PDB entry 7Q4O | electron microscopy, 2.10 A resolution | chains A and C of the 10 polymer chains in the assembly

Chain A:
Protein: Splicing factor 3B subunit 1
Organism: Homo sapiens
UniProtKB: O75533 (SF3B1_HUMAN); residues 1-1304 here = UniProt positions 1-1304
Sequence (1304 residues; numbered 1 to 1304; the number before each row is that of its first residue):
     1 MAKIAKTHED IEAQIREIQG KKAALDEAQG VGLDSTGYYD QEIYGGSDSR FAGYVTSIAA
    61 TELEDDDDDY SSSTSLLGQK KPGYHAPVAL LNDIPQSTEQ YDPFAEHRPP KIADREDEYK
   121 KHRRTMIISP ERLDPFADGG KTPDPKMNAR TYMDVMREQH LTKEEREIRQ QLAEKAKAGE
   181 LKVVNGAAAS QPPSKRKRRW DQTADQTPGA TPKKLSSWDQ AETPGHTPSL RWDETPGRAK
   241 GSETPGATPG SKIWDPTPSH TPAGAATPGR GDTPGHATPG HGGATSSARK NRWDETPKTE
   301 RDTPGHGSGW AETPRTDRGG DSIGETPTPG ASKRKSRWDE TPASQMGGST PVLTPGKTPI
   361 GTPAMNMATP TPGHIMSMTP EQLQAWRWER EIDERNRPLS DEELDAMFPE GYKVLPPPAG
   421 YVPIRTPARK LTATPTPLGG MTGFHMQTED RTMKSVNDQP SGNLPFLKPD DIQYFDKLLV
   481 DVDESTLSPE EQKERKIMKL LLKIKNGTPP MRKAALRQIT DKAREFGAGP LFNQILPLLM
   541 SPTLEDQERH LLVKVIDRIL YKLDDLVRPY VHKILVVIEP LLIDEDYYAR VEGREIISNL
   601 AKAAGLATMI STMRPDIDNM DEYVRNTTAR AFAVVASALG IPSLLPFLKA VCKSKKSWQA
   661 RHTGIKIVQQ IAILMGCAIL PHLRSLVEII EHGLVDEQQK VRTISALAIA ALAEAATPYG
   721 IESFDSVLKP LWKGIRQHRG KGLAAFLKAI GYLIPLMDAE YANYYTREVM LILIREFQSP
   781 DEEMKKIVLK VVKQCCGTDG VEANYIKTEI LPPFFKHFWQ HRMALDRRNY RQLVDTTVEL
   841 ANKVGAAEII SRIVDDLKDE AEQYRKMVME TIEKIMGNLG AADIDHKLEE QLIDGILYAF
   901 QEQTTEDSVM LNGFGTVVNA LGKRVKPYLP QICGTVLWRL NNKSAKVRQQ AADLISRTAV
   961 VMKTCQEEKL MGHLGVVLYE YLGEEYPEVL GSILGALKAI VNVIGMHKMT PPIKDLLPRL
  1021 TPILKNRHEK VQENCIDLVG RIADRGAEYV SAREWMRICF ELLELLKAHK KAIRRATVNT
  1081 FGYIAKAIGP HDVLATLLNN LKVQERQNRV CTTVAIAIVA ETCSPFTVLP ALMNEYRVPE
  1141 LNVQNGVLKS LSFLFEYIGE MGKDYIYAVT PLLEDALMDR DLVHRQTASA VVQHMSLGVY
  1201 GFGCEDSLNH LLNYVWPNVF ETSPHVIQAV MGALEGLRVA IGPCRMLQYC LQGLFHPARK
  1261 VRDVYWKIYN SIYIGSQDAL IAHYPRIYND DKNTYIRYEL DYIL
Unresolved in the structure: 1-393, 416-490
Reported in the primary citation:
  - binding site for BPS oligo: Lys1071, Arg1106, Arg1109, Lys1149
  - conformationally variable residues (helix shift): Pro509 to Ala523

Chain C:
Protein: Splicing factor 3B subunit 3
Organism: Homo sapiens
UniProtKB: Q15393 (SF3B3_HUMAN); residues 1-1217 here = UniProt positions 1-1217
Sequence (1217 residues; row label = number of the first residue in the row):
     1 MFLYNLTLQR ATGISFAIHG NFSGTKQQEI VVSRGKILEL LRPDPNTGKV HTLLTVEVFG
    61 VIRSLMAFRL TGGTKDYIVV GSDSGRIVIL EYQPSKNMFE KIHQETFGKS GCRRIVPGQF
   121 LAVDPKGRAV MISAIEKQKL VYILNRDAAA RLTISSPLEA HKANTLVYHV VGVDVGFENP
   181 MFACLEMDYE EADNDPTGEA AANTQQTLTF YELDLGLNHV VRKYSEPLEE HGNFLITVPG
   241 GSDGPSGVLI CSENYITYKN FGDQPDIRCP IPRRRNDLDD PERGMIFVCS ATHKTKSMFF
   301 FLAQTEQGDI FKITLETDED MVTEIRLKYF DTVPVAAAMC VLKTGFLFVA SEFGNHYLYQ
   361 IAHLGDDDEE PEFSSAMPLE EGDTFFFQPR PLKNLVLVDE LDSLSPILFC QIADLANEDT
   421 PQLYVACGRG PRSSLRVLRH GLEVSEMAVS ELPGNPNAVW TVRRHIEDEF DAYIIVSFVN
   481 ATLVLSIGET VEEVTDSGFL GTTPTLSCSL LGDDALVQVY PDGIRHIRAD KRVNEWKTPG
   541 KKTIVKCAVN QRQVVIALTG GELVYFEMDP SGQLNEYTER KEMSADVVCM SLANVPPGEQ
   601 RSRFLAVGLV DNTVRIISLD PSDCLQPLSM QALPAQPESL CIVEMGGTEK QDELGERGSI
   661 GFLYLNIGLQ NGVLLRTVLD PVTGDLSDTR TRYLGSRPVK LFRVRMQGQE AVLAMSSRSW
   721 LSYSYQSRFH LTPLSYETLE FASGFASEQC PEGIVAISTN TLRILALEKL GAVFNQVAFP
   781 LQYTPRKFVI HPESNNLIII ETDHNAYTEA TKAQRKQQMA EEMVEAAGED ERELAAEMAA
   841 AFLNENLPES IFGAPKAGNG QWASVIRVMN PIQGNTLDLV QLEQNEAAFS VAVCRFSNTG
   901 EDWYVLVGVA KDLILNPRSV AGGFVYTYKL VNNGEKLEFL HKTPVEEVPA AIAPFQGRVL
   961 IGVGKLLRVY DLGKKKLLRK CENKHIANYI SGIQTIGHRV IVSDVQESFI WVRYKRNENQ
  1021 LIIFADDTYP RWVTTASLLD YDTVAGADKF GNICVVRLPP NTNDEVDEDP TGNKALWDRG
  1081 LLNGASQKAE VIMNYHVGET VLSLQKTTLI PGGSESLVYT TLSGGIGILV PFTSHEDHDF
  1141 FQHVEMHLRS EHPPLCGRDH LSFRSYYFPV KNVIDGDLCE QFNSMEPNKQ KNVSEELDRT
  1201 PPEVSKKLED IRTRYAF
Unresolved in the structure: 366-368, 489-491, 646-661, 692-694, 716-717, 1067-1075

How chain A and chain C interact:
Pairs across the interface (63):
  Leu680(A) - Leu217(C)
  Tyr719(A) - Gly216(C)
  Tyr719(A) - Asn218(C)  hydrogen bond
  Gly720(A) - Gly216(C)  hydrogen bond (backbone-backbone)
  Tyr1200(A) - Leu1161(C)  hydrophobic
  Tyr1200(A) - Ser1162(C)
  Tyr1200(A) - Ser1165(C)  hydrogen bond
  Gly1201(A) - Leu1161(C)
  Gly1201(A) - Val1170(C)
  Phe1202(A) - Met1146(C)  hydrophobic
  Glu1205(A) - Pro1169(C)
  Glu1205(A) - Lys1171(C)  salt bridge
  Val1239(A) - Pro1169(C)
  Ala1240(A) - Pro1169(C)
  Ile1241(A) - Pro1169(C)
  Gly1242(A) - Pro1169(C)
  Cys1244(A) - Tyr1029(C)  hydrophobic
  Cys1244(A) - Pro1030(C)
  Arg1245(A) - Thr1028(C)  hydrogen bond (side chain-backbone)
  Arg1245(A) - Tyr1029(C)  hydrogen bond
  Gln1248(A) - Thr1028(C)  hydrogen bond (side chain-backbone)
  Gln1248(A) - Pro1030(C)
  Tyr1273(A) - Arg114(C)
  Ile1274(A) - Lys109(C)
  Ile1274(A) - Arg113(C)  hydrogen bond (backbone-side chain)
  Gly1275(A) - Arg113(C)  hydrogen bond (backbone-side chain)
  Ser1276(A) - Arg113(C)
  Gln1277(A) - Arg113(C)
  Gln1277(A) - Arg114(C)  hydrogen bond (side chain-backbone)
  Asp1278(A) - Gly111(C)
  Asp1278(A) - Cys112(C)  hydrogen bond (side chain-backbone)
  Asp1278(A) - Tyr1166(C)  hydrogen bond
  Asp1278(A) - Tyr1167(C)
  Ala1279(A) - Tyr1166(C)
  Ala1279(A) - Tyr1167(C)
  Ile1281(A) - Phe1050(C)  hydrophobic
  Ala1282(A) - Trp1032(C)  hydrogen bond (backbone-side chain)
  Ala1282(A) - Phe1050(C)  hydrophobic
  Ala1282(A) - Tyr1167(C)  hydrophobic
  His1283(A) - Tyr1167(C)  hydrogen bond (side chain-backbone)
  His1283(A) - Phe1168(C)
  Tyr1284(A) - Gln1006(C)
  Arg1286(A) - Asn988(C)  hydrogen bond
  Arg1286(A) - Val1005(C)
  Arg1286(A) - Gln1006(C)  hydrogen bond
  Tyr1288(A) - Asn988(C)
  Arg1297(A) - Trp1032(C)
  Tyr1298(A) - Asn916(C)
  Tyr1298(A) - Pro917(C)  hydrophobic
  Tyr1298(A) - Arg918(C)
  Glu1299(A) - Asn916(C)  hydrogen bond
  Leu1300(A) - Trp1032(C)
  Leu1300(A) - Lys1049(C)  hydrogen bond (backbone-side chain)
  Leu1300(A) - Phe1050(C)  hydrophobic
  Asp1301(A) - Trp1032(C)
  Tyr1302(A) - Leu915(C)  hydrophobic
  Tyr1302(A) - Asn916(C)
  Tyr1302(A) - Lys1049(C)  hydrogen bond (backbone-side chain)
  Ile1303(A) - Arg786(C)  hydrogen bond (backbone-side chain)
  Ile1303(A) - Phe889(C)
  Ile1303(A) - Tyr989(C)  hydrophobic
  Ile1303(A) - Val1005(C)  hydrophobic
  Leu1304(A) - Arg786(C)  hydrogen bond (backbone-side chain)
Also at the interface, not in a pair above, chain A (40 interface residues in all): Pro681, Lys1163, Gly1203, Pro1243, Pro1285
Also at the interface, not in a pair above, chain C (39 interface residues in all): Leu215, Leu408, Ser991, Leu1102, Gln1142

In short:
The interface between chain A and chain C involves 40 residues on one side and 39 on the other, with 20
hydrogen bonds and 1 salt bridge. Polar contacts include Glu1205(A)-Lys1171(C), Tyr719(A)-Asn218(C) and
Tyr1200(A)-Ser1165(C). The paper reports a binding site for BPS oligo at Lys1071(A), Arg1106(A) and Arg1109(A)
among others; conformational variability at Pro509(A).
Here chain A is Splicing factor 3B subunit 1 and chain C is Splicing factor 3B subunit 3, both from Homo
sapiens. Entry 7Q4O (Substrate-bound A-like U2 snRNP) was determined by electron microscopy together with 7Q3L
and 7Q4P from the same study.
